PDB entry 9H9I | electron microscopy, 3.20 A resolution | chains 1 and M of the 11 polymer chains in the assembly

# Chain 1
Molecule: 16S RNA (head domain)
Organism: Escherichia coli
Sequence (1541 nucleotides; row label = number of the first residue in the row):
     1 AAAUUGAAGA GUUUGAUCAU GGCUCAGAUU GAACGCUGGC GGCAGGCCUA ACACAUGCAA
    61 GUCGAACGGU AACAGGAAGA AGCUUGCUUC UUUGCUGACG AGUGGCGGAC GGGUGAGUAA
   121 UGUCUGGGAA ACUGCCUGAU GGAGGGGGAU AACUACUGGA AACGGUAGCU AAUACCGCAU
   181 AACGUCGCAA GACCAAAGAG GGGGACCUUC GGGCCUCUUG CCAUCGGAUG UGCCCAGAUG
   241 GGAUUAGCUA GUAGGUGGGG UAACGGCUCA CCUAGGCGAC GAUCCCUAGC UGGUCUGAGA
   301 GGAUGACCAG CCACACUGGA ACUGAGACAC GGUCCAGACU CCUACGGGAG GCAGCAGUGG
   361 GGAAUAUUGC ACAAUGGGCG CAAGCCUGAU GCAGCCAUGC CGCGUGUAUG AAGAAGGCCU
   421 UCGGGUUGUA AAGUACUUUC AGCGGGGAGG AAGGGAGUAA AGUUAAUACC UUUGCUCAUU
   481 GACGUUACCC GCAGAAGAAG CACCGGCUAA CUCCGUGCCA GCAGCCXCGG UAAUACGGAG
   541 GGUGCAAGCG UUAAUCGGAA UUACUGGGCG UAAAGCGCAC GCAGGCGGUU UGUUAAGUCA
   601 GAUGUGAAAU CCCCGGGCUC AACCUGGGAA CUGCAUCUGA UACUGGCAAG CUUGAGUCUC
   661 GUAGAGGGGG GUAGAAUUCC AGGUGUAGCG GUGAAAUGCG UAGAGAUCUG GAGGAAUACC
   721 GGUGGCGAAG GCGGCCCCCU GGACGAAGAC UGACGCUCAG GUGCGAAAGC GUGGGGAGCA
   781 AACAGGAUUA GAUACCCUGG UAGUCCACGC CGUAAACGAU GUCGACUUGG AGGUUGUGCC
   841 CUUGAGGCGU GGCUUCCGGA GCUAACGCGU UAAGUCGACC GCCUGGGGAG UACGGCCGCA
   901 AGGUUAAAAC UCAAAUGAAU UGACGGGGGC CCGCACAAGC GGUGGAGCAU GUGGUUUAAU
   961 UCGAUGXAAC GCGAAGAACC UUACCUGGUC UUGACAUCCA CGGAAGUUUU CAGAGAUGAG
  1021 AAUGUGCCUU CGGGAACCGU GAGACAGGUG CUGCAUGGCU GUCGUCAGCU CGUGUUGUGA
  1081 AAUGUUGGGU UAAGUCCCGC AACGAGCGCA ACCCUUAUCC UUUGUUGCCA GCGGUCCGGC
  1141 CGGGAACUCA AAGGAGACUG CCAGUGAUAA ACUGGAGGAA GGUGGGGAUG ACGUCAAGUC
  1201 AUCAUGGCCC UUACGACCAG GGCUACACAC GUGCUACAAU GGCGCAUACA AAGAGAAGCG
  1261 ACCUCGCGAG AGCAAGCGGA CCUCAUAAAG UGCGUCGUAG UCCGGAUUGG AGUCUGCAAC
  1321 UCGACUCCAU GAAGUCGGAA UCGCUAGUAA UCGUGGAUCA GAAUGCCACG GUGAAUACGU
  1381 UCCCGGCCUU GUACACACCG CCCGUXACAC CAUGGGAGUG GGUUGCAAAA GAAGUAGGUA
  1441 GCUUAACCUU CGGGAGGGCG CUUACCACUU UGUGAUUCAU GACUGGGGUG AAGUCGUAAC
  1501 AAGGUAACCG UAGGGGAACC UGCGGUUGGA UCACCUCCUU A
Not modelled in the structure: 1-930, 1387-1541
Modified / non-standard residues: PSU (pseudouridine-5'-monophosphate) at position 516, G7M (N7-methyl-guanosine-5'-monophosphate) at position 527, 2MG (2N-methylguanosine-5'-monophosphate) at position 966, 5MC (5-methylcytidine-5'-monophosphate) at position 967, 2MG (2N-methylguanosine-5'-monophosphate) at position 1207, 4OC (4n,o2'-methylcytidine-5'-monophosphate) at position 1401, 5MC (5-methylcytidine-5'-monophosphate) at position 1406, UR3 (3-methyluridine-5'-monophoshate) at position 1497, 2MG (2N-methylguanosine-5'-monophosphate) at position 1515, MA6 (6N-dimethyladenosine-5'-monophoshate) at position 1517, MA6 (6N-dimethyladenosine-5'-monophoshate) at position 1518
Bound ions: Mg2+ site 1 near A937 (its only coordinating residue here); Mg2+ site 2: G944, G945; Mg2+ site 3 near G945 (its only coordinating residue here); Mg2+ site 4: A964, U1199; Mg2+ site 5 near C972 (its only coordinating residue here); Mg2+ site 6: G976, A1362; Mg2+ site 7 near C980 (its only coordinating residue here); Mg2+ site 8: G993, G1041; Mg2+ site 9 near G1013 (its only coordinating residue here); Mg2+ site 10: C1054, A1197; Mg2+ site 11: C1054, G1198; Mg2+ site 12: G1068, G1094; 16 more Mg2+ sites not listed

# Chain M
Molecule: Small ribosomal subunit protein uS13
Organism: Escherichia coli
Reference sequence: P0A7S9 (RS13_ECOLI); residue numbers follow UniProt; this construct covers 1-118
Sequence (118 residues; numbered 1 to 118; the number before each row is that of its first residue):
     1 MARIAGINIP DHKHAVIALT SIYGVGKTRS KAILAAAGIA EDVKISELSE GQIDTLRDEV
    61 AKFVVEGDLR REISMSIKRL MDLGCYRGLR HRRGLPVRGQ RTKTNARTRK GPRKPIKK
Not modelled in the structure: 1, 117-118
UniProt features mapped onto this chain:
  - natural variant: Leu89 to Gly99 (deletion: In PW118), Gln100 to Lys118 (deletion: In rpsM413), Asn105 (N105H: In PW095; N105K: In PW097)
  - mutagenesis: Leu83 to Lys118 (Decreased growth rate at all temperatures. Decreased affinity of the 30S subunit P site for tRNA in vitro), Lys114 to Lys118 (Decreased growth rate at all temperatures. Decreased affinity of the 30S subunit P site for tRNA in vitro)

# Interface between chain 1 and chain M
Residue-residue contacts - 70 pairs, chain 1 then chain M:
  A946(1) with Arg113(M), salt bridge to the phosphate
  G947(1) with Arg107(M), phosphate contact; Thr108(M), phosphate contact; Arg113(M), salt bridge to the phosphate
  C948(1) with Asn105(M), base contact; Ala106(M), hydrogen bond to the phosphate; Arg107(M), hydrogen bond to the phosphate; Thr108(M), hydrogen bond to the phosphate
  A949(1) with Gln100(M), phosphate contact; Arg101(M), phosphate contact; Asn105(M), hydrogen bond to the base
  U950(1) with Arg101(M), salt bridge to the phosphate; Thr104(M), hydrogen bond to the base; Asn105(M), base contact
  G951(1) with Arg101(M), salt bridge to the phosphate
  U952(1) with Lys103(M), hydrogen bond to the base
  G953(1) with Lys103(M), base contact
  G954(1) with Lys103(M), base contact
  A1225(1) with Arg101(M), phosphate contact; Thr102(M), hydrogen bond to the phosphate
  C1226(1) with Arg90(M), salt bridge to the phosphate; Thr102(M), hydrogen bond to the sugar; Lys103(M), base contact; Lys110(M), hydrogen bond to the sugar
  A1227(1) with Leu95(M), phosphate contact; Lys110(M), salt bridge to the phosphate; Lys114(M), hydrogen bond to the sugar
  C1228(1) with Lys103(M), base contact; Arg107(M), salt bridge to the phosphate; Lys110(M), salt bridge to the phosphate; Arg113(M), phosphate contact; Lys114(M), hydrogen bond to the phosphate; Ile116(M), sugar contact
  A1229(1) with Arg113(M), phosphate contact
  U1295(1) with His14(M), phosphate contact
  C1296(1) with His14(M), salt bridge to the phosphate
  C1302(1) with Lys13(M), salt bridge to the phosphate; His14(M), base contact; Ile17(M), base contact
  A1306(1) with Thr108(M), sugar contact
  U1307(1) with Gln100(M), hydrogen bond to the phosphate; Thr108(M), sugar contact; Arg109(M), sugar contact
  U1308(1) with His91(M), hydrogen bond to the phosphate; Pro96(M), phosphate contact; Val97(M), hydrogen bond to the phosphate; Arg98(M), salt bridge to the phosphate; Gln100(M), hydrogen bond to the phosphate; Arg109(M), sugar contact
  G1309(1) with Ser76(M), sugar contact; Arg87(M), salt bridge to the phosphate; His91(M), salt bridge to the phosphate; Arg98(M), salt bridge to the phosphate
  G1310(1) with Arg87(M), salt bridge to the phosphate
  C1320(1) with Tyr86(M), sugar contact
  U1321(1) with Tyr86(M), sugar contact
  C1328(1) with Thr28(M), hydrogen bond to the phosphate; Arg29(M), sugar contact
  A1329(1) with Gly24(M), hydrogen bond to the phosphate; Val25(M), hydrogen bond to the phosphate; Gly26(M), hydrogen bond to the phosphate; Lys27(M), phosphate contact; Thr28(M), hydrogen bond to the phosphate; Arg29(M), hydrogen bond to the phosphate; Leu69(M), sugar contact
  U1330(1) with Ile22(M), phosphate contact; Tyr23(M), phosphate contact; Gly24(M), hydrogen bond to the phosphate; Val25(M), hydrogen bond to the phosphate; Gly26(M), hydrogen bond to the phosphate
Also at the interface, not in a pair above, chain 1 (33 interface residues in all): C1230, U1301, C1322, G1323, G1331, A1332
Also at the interface, not in a pair above, chain M (41 interface residues in all): Glu72, Ile73, Ile77, Leu80, Gly99, Pro112

# Summary
The interface between chain 1 and chain M involves 33 residues on one side and 41 on the other; the contacts
include 24 hydrogen bonds and 15 salt bridges. Polar contacts include A949(1)-Asn105(M), U950(1)-Thr104(M) and
U952(1)-Lys103(M).
Here chain 1 is 16S RNA (head domain) and chain M is Small ribosomal subunit protein uS13, both from
Escherichia coli. Entry 9H9I (Complex 2 (HEAD) 30S-IF1-IF3-tRNA-GE81112) was determined by electron microscopy
together with 9H8G, 9H9H, 9H9J, 9H9K, 9H9L, 9H9M and 9H9N from the same study.
